PDB entry 5S5R | X-ray diffraction, 2.30 A resolution | chains C and E of the 6 polymer chains in the assembly

Chain C:
Molecule: Tubulin alpha-1B chain
Organism: Bos taurus
UniProtKB: P81947 (TBA1B_BOVIN); residues 1-451 here = UniProt positions 1-451
Chain sequence (451 residues; row label = number of the first residue in the row):
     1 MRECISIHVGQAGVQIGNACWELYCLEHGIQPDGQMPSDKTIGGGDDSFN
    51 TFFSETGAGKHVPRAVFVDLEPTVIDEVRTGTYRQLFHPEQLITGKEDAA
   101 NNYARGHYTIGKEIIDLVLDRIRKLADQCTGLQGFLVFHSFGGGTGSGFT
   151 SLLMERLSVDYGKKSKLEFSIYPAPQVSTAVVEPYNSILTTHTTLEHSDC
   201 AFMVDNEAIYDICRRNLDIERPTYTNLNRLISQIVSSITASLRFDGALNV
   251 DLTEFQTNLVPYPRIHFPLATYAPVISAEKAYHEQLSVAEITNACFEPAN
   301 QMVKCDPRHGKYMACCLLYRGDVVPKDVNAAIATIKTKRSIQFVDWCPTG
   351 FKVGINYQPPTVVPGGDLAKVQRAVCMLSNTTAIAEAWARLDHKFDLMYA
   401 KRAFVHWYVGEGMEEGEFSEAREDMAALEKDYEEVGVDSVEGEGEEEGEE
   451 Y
Disordered / not traced: 441-451
Metal / ion sites: Ca2+ site 1: Asp-39, Thr-41, Gly-44, Glu-55; Ca2+ site 2: Glu-284 (shared with 1 residue of chain B)
Ligand contacts:
  - GTP (guanosine-5'-triphosphate): Gly-10, Gln-11, Ala-12, Gln-15, Ile-16, Asp-69, Asp-98, Ala-99, Ala-100, Asn-101, Ser-140, Gly-142, Gly-143, Gly-144, Thr-145, Gly-146, Ile-171, Pro-173, Val-177, Ser-178, Thr-179, Glu-183, Asn-206, Tyr-224, Leu-227, Asn-228, Ile-231
  - N-(4-methyl-2-oxidanyl-phenyl)propanamide (GVV): Thr-253, Gln-256, Thr-257

Chain E:
Molecule: Stathmin-4
Organism: Rattus norvegicus
UniProtKB: P63043 (STMN4_RAT); residues 5-145 here correspond to UniProt positions 49-189 (UniProt number = residue number + 44)
Chain sequence (143 residues; row label = number of the first residue in the row):
     3 MADMEVIELNKCTSGQSFEVILKPPSFDGVPEFNASLPRRRDPSLEEIQK
    53 KLEAAEERRKYQEAELLKHLAEKREHEREVIQKAIEENNNFIKMAKEKLA
   103 QKMESNKENREAHLAAMLERLQEKDKHAEEVRKNKELKEEASR
Disordered / not traced: 3-5, 29-43, 144-145
Sequence notes: initiating methionine (3); expression tag (4)
UniProt features mapped onto this chain:
  - modified residue: Ser-46 (Phosphoserine)

Interface between chain C and chain E:
Residue-residue contacts (32):
  His-107(C) / Lys-104(E)
  His-107(C) / Met-105(E)
  Tyr-108(C) / Lys-104(E)
  Tyr-108(C) / Met-105(E)  hydrophobic
  Tyr-108(C) / Asn-108(E)
  Thr-109(C) / Arg-112(E)  hydrogen bond
  Lys-112(C) / Met-105(E)
  Glu-155(C) / Leu-101(E)
  Glu-155(C) / Lys-104(E)  salt bridge
  Arg-156(C) / Leu-101(E)
  Ser-158(C) / Phe-93(E)
  Ser-158(C) / Ile-94(E)
  Val-159(C) / Ile-94(E)
  Val-159(C) / Ala-97(E)  hydrophobic
  Val-159(C) / Lys-98(E)
  Gly-162(C) / Asn-90(E)
  Gly-162(C) / Ile-94(E)
  Lys-163(C) / Asn-90(E)  hydrogen bond (backbone-side chain)
  Lys-163(C) / Phe-93(E)
  Thr-193(C) / Lys-104(E)
  Glu-196(C) / Phe-93(E)
  His-197(C) / Phe-93(E)
  Val-409(C) / His-115(E)  hydrogen bond (backbone-side chain)
  Gly-410(C) / Arg-112(E)
  Glu-411(C) / Asn-108(E)  hydrogen bond (backbone-side chain)
  Glu-411(C) / Arg-112(E)  salt bridge
  Gly-412(C) / Asn-108(E)  hydrogen bond (backbone-side chain)
  Gly-412(C) / Asn-111(E)  hydrogen bond (backbone-side chain)
  Gly-412(C) / Arg-112(E)
  Met-413(C) / Asn-108(E)
  Glu-414(C) / Ser-107(E)  hydrogen bond
  Glu-414(C) / Asn-111(E)  hydrogen bond
Interface residues without a listed pair, chain C (21 interface residues in all): Leu-152, Glu-417
Interface residues without a listed pair, chain E (14 interface residues in all): Lys-100

Summary:
Chain C and chain E form an interface of 21 and 14 residues respectively; the contacts include 8 hydrogen
bonds and 2 salt bridges. Among the polar pairs are Glu-155(C)/Lys-104(E), Glu-411(C)/Arg-112(E) and
Thr-109(C)/Arg-112(E). Ligands of chain C: N-(4-methyl-2-oxidanyl-phenyl)propanamide and GTP.
Here chain C is Tubulin alpha-1B chain (Bos taurus) and chain E is Stathmin-4 (Rattus norvegicus). Entry 5S5R
(Tubulin-Z33452106-complex) was determined by X-ray diffraction together with 5S4L, 5S4M, 5S4N, 5S4O, 5S4P,
5S4Q and 52 further entries from the same study.
